Entry 6GOP (X-ray diffraction, 2.90 A resolution); this record covers chains O and P of the 28 polymer chains in the assembly.

[Chain O]
Name: Proteasome subunit alpha type-2
Organism: Saccharomyces cerevisiae (strain ATCC 204508 / S288c)
Notes: EC 3.4.25.1
UniProt: P23639 (PSA2_YEAST); residue numbers follow UniProt; this construct covers 1-250
Sequence (250 residues; row label = number of the first residue in the row):
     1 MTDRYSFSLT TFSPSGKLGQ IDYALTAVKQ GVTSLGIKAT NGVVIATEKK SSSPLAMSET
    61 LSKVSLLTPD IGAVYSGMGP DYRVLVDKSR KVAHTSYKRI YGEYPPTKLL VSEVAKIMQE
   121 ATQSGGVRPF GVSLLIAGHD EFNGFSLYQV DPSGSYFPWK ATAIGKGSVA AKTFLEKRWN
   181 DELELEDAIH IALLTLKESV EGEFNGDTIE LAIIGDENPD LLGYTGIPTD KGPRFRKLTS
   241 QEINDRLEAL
UniProt features mapped onto this chain:
  - cross-link: Lys108 (Glycyl lysine isopeptide (Lys-Gly) (interchain with G-Cter in ubiquitin))

[Chain P]
Name: Proteasome subunit alpha type-3
Organism: Saccharomyces cerevisiae (strain ATCC 204508 / S288c)
Notes: EC 3.4.25.1
UniProt: P23638 (PSA3_YEAST); residues 0-257 here correspond to UniProt positions 1-258 (UniProt number = residue number + 1)
Sequence (258 residues; row label = number of the first residue in the row; numbering starts at 0):
     0 MGSRRYDSRT TIFSPEGRLY QVEYALESIS HAGTAIGIMA SDGIVLAAER KVTSTLLEQD
    60 TSTEKLYKLN DKIAVAVAGL TADAEILINT ARIHAQNYLK TYNEDIPVEI LVRRLSDIKQ
   120 GYTQHGGLRP FGVSFIYAGY DDRYGYQLYT SNPSGNYTGW KAISVGANTS AAQTLLQMDY
   180 KDDMKVDDAI ELALKTLSKT TDSSALTYDR LEFATIRKGA NDGEVYQKIF KPQEIKDILV
   240 KTGITKKDED EEADEDMK
Unresolved in the structure: 0, 245-257
UniProt features mapped onto this chain:
  - cross-link (Glycyl lysine isopeptide (Lys-Gly)): Lys99 (interchain with G-Cter in ubiquitin), Lys198 (interchain with G-Cter in ubiquitin), Lys230 (interchain with G-Cter in ubiquitin)

[Interface between chain O and chain P]
Pairs across the interface - 67 pairs, chain O then chain P:
  Arg4(O) with Ser2(P), hydrogen bond (backbone-side chain)
  Tyr5(O) with Ser2(P); Tyr5(P)
  Ser6(O) with Gly125(P); Leu127(P)
  Phe7(O) with Ser2(P); Tyr5(P); Asp6(P); Gly126(P)
  Ser8(O) with Ser7(P); Gly126(P), hydrogen bond (backbone-backbone); Leu127(P); Arg128(P), hydrogen bond (side chain-backbone)
  Thr10(O) with Arg128(P)
  Thr11(O) with Ser7(P); Thr9(P); Gln20(P)
  Phe12(O) with Gln20(P); Tyr23(P); Ala24(P), hydrophobic; Ser27(P); Arg128(P); Pro129(P); Gly131(P)
  Ser13(O) with Tyr23(P)
  Pro14(O) with Tyr23(P), hydrophobic; Glu26(P)
  Ser15(O) with Glu26(P); His30(P)
  Gly16(O) with Tyr23(P); Glu26(P); Ser27(P), hydrogen bond (backbone-side chain)
  Leu18(O) with Leu79(P), hydrophobic; Arg128(P)
  Lys38(O) with Glu57(P), salt bridge
  Ser112(O) with Glu84(P)
  Lys116(O) with Ile85(P)
  Gln119(O) with Ala81(P); Asp82(P), hydrogen bond; Ile85(P); Arg128(P)
  Thr122(O) with Arg128(P), hydrogen bond (backbone-side chain)
  Gln123(O) with Tyr121(P); Leu127(P); Arg128(P), hydrogen bond (side chain-backbone); Phe130(P)
  Gly125(O) with Leu127(P)
  Ser153(O) with Ala81(P)
  Gly154(O) with Ala81(P)
  Ser155(O) with Ala81(P)
  Tyr156(O) with Glu84(P), hydrogen bond
  Phe157(O) with Leu56(P), hydrophobic
  Pro158(O) with Leu56(P); Glu57(P), hydrogen bond (backbone-backbone); Thr60(P); Ser61(P)
  Trp159(O) with Ser53(P); Leu55(P); Leu56(P)
  Lys160(O) with Thr54(P), hydrogen bond (side chain-backbone); Leu55(P), hydrogen bond (backbone-backbone); Leu56(P); Glu57(P)
  Ala161(O) with Leu55(P)
  Leu175(O) with Leu55(P), hydrophobic
  Glu176(O) with Thr54(P); Leu55(P)
Interface residues without a listed pair, chain O (34 interface residues in all): Ser124, Tyr148, Trp179
Interface residues without a listed pair, chain P (32 interface residues in all): Thr80

[Summary]
34 residues of chain O face 32 of chain P across their interface; the contacts include 11 hydrogen bonds and 1
salt bridge. Polar contacts include Lys38(O)-Glu57(P), Arg4(O)-Ser2(P) and Ser8(O)-Arg128(P).
Chain O is Proteasome subunit alpha type-2 and chain P is Proteasome subunit alpha type-3, both from
Saccharomyces cerevisiae (strain ATCC 204508 / S288c); the structure, Yeast 20S Proteasome in complex with
Homosalinosporamide A, was determined by X-ray diffraction.
